PDB entry 7FH8 | X-ray diffraction, 1.32 A resolution | chain A

[Chain A]
Molecule: CylK
Organism: Cylindrospermum licheniforme UTEX B 2014
UniProtKB: A0A1Y0K711 (A0A1Y0K711_9NOST); numbering as in UniProt (aligned over 1-676)
Chain sequence (676 residues; row label = number of the first residue in the row):
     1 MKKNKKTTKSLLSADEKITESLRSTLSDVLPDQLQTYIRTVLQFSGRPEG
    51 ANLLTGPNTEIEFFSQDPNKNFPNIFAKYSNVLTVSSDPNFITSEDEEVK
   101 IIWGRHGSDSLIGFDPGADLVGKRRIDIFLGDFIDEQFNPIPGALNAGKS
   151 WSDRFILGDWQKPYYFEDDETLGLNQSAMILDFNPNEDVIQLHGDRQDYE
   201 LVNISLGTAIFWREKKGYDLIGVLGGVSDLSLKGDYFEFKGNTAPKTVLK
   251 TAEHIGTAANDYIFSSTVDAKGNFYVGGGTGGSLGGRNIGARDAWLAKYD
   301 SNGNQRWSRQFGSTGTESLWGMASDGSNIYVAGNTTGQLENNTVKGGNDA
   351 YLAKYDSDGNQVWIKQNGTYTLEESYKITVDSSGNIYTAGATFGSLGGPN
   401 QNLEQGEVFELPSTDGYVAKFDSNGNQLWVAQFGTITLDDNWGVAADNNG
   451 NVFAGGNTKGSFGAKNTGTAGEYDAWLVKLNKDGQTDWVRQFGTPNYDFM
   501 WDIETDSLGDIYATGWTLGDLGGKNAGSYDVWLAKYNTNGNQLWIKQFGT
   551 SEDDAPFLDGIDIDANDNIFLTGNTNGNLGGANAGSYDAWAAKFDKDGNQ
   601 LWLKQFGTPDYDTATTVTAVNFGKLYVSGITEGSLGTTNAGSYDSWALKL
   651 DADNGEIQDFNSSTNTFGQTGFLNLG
Disordered / not traced: 1-9, 663-676
Sequence notes: engineered mutation Ala391 (His in A0A1Y0K711)
Metal / ion sites: Ca2+ site 1: Thr84, Ser86, Asp88, Gly104, His106, Asp109; Ca2+ site 2: Arg105, Gly107, Asp109, Gly131, Asp132, Asp153; Ca2+ site 3: Asp132, Trp151, Asp153, Glu187, Asp188; Ca2+ site 4: Tyr165, Glu167, Gly173, Gln176, Asp219, Leu220; Mg2+ site 1: Asp169, Thr171, Tyr218; Mg2+ site 2 near Glu253 (its only coordinating residue here); Ca2+ site 5: Thr257, Ala259, Asp261, Gly641, Tyr643, Asp644; Ca2+ site 6: Gly290, Arg292, Asp293, Ser313, Gly315, Glu317; Ca2+ site 7: Gly346, Asn348, Asp349, Thr369, Thr371, Glu373; Ca2+ site 8: Thr414, Asp415, Thr435, Thr437, Asp439; Mg2+ site 3 near Thr469 (its only coordinating residue here); Ca2+ site 9: Tyr473, Asp474, Thr494, Asn496, Asp498; 3 more Ca2+ sites not listed; 1 more Mg2+ sites not listed
Ligand contacts: 4PJ (2-[(5S,10S)-11-[3,5-bis(oxidanyl)phenyl]-10-methyl-undecan-5-yl]-5-[(2S,7R)-7-fluoranyl-2-methyl-undecyl]benzene-1,3-diol): Tyr37, Ile38, Val41, Leu42, Phe72, Pro73, Phe76, Val82, Trp103, Arg105, Leu130, Phe133, Asp135, Phe138, Asn139, Glu374, Phe393, Glu410, Leu411, Pro412, Ser413, Thr414, Thr437, Leu438, Asp440, Lys459

[Overview]
Chain A binds compound 4PJ. Thr84, Ser86, Asp88, Gly104, His106 and Asp109 form the Ca2+ site 1. Arg105,
Gly107, Asp109, Gly131, Asp132 and Asp153 coordinate Ca2+ site 2.
Chain A is CylK (Cylindrospermum licheniforme UTEX B 2014); the structure, Friedel-Crafts alkylation enzyme
CylK mutant H391A, was determined by X-ray diffraction (same publication as 7FH6 and 7FH7).
